8RTB - chains C and A of the 9 polymer chains in the assembly; structure by electron microscopy, 3.83 A resolution.

[Chain C]
Protein: TrwM protein
Organism: Escherichia coli
UniProt: O50329 (O50329_ECOLX); residue numbers follow UniProt; this construct covers 1-104
Sequence (104 residues; row label = number of the first residue in the row):
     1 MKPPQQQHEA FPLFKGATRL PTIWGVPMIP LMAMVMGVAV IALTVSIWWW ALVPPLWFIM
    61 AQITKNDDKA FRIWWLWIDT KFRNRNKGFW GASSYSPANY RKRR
Sequence notes: conflict Trp24 (Leu in O50329), Val26 (Glu in O50329)

[Chain A]
Protein: TrwK protein
Organism: Escherichia coli
UniProt: O50330 (O50330_ECOLX); numbering as in UniProt (aligned over 1-823)
Sequence (823 residues; each row starts with the number of its first residue):
     1 MGAIESRKLL ASETPVGQFI PYSHHVTDTI ISTKNAEYLS VWKIDGRSHQ SASEADVFQW
    61 IRELNNTLRG ISSANLSLWT HIVRRRVYEY PDAEFDNVFC RQLDEKYRES FTGYNLMVND
   121 LYLTVVYRPV SDKVLSFFAK RERETPDQKK HRQESCIKAL EDINRTLGQS FKRYGAELLS
   181 VYEKGGHAFS APLEFLARLV NGEHIPMPIC RDRFSDYMAV NRPMFSKWGE VGELRSLTGL
   241 RRFGMLEIRE YDDATEPGQL NVLLESDYEF VLTHSFSVLS RPAAKEYLQR HQKNLIDARD
   301 VATDQIEEID EALNQLISGH FVMGEHHCTL TVYGETVQQV RDNLAHASAA MLDVAVLPKP
   361 VDLALEAGYW AQLPANWQWR PRPAPITSLN FLSFSPFHNF MSGKPTGNPW GPAVTILKTV
   421 SGTPLYFNFH ASKEEEDATD KRLLGNTMLI GQSSSGKTVL LGFLLAQAQK FKPTIVAFDK
   481 DRGMEISIRA MGGRYLPLKT GEPSGFNPFQ LPPTHANLIF LKQFVKKLAA AGGEVTHRDE
   541 EEIDQAITAM MSDSIDKSLR RLSLLLQFLP NPRSDDMDAR PTVHARLVKW CEGGDYGWLF
   601 DNPTDALDLS THQIYGFDIT EFLDNPEART PVMMYLLYRT ESMIDGRRFM YVFDEFWKPL
   661 QDEYFEDLAK NKQKTIRKQN GIFVFATQEP SDALESNIAK TLIQQCATYI FLANPKADYE
   721 DYTQGFKLTD SEFELVRGLG EFSRRFLIKQ GDQSALAEMN LGKFRTIVDG ETVERDFDDE
   781 LLVLSGTPDN AEIAESIIAE VGDDPAVWLP IFLDRVKAER SDV
Not modelled in the structure: 532-606, 823

[Chain C / chain A interface]
Pairs across the interface (91):
  Pro3(C) - Asn261(A)
  Pro4(C) - Pro257(A)
  Pro4(C) - Asn261(A)
  Gln5(C) - Glu54(A)
  Gln5(C) - Glu256(A)
  Gln5(C) - Pro257(A)
  Gln6(C) - Glu256(A)  hydrogen bond (backbone-side chain)
  Glu9(C) - Glu54(A)
  Glu9(C) - Phe58(A)
  Ala10(C) - Thr255(A)
  Ala10(C) - Glu256(A)
  Phe11(C) - Ala254(A)
  Phe11(C) - Thr255(A)  hydrogen bond (backbone-backbone)
  Phe11(C) - Leu389(A)  hydrophobic
  Pro12(C) - Glu308(A)
  Leu13(C) - Tyr251(A)  hydrophobic
  Leu13(C) - Asp252(A)
  Leu13(C) - Asp253(A)
  Leu13(C) - Ile386(A)  hydrophobic
  Leu13(C) - Asn390(A)
  Phe14(C) - Glu308(A)
  Phe14(C) - Ala312(A)  hydrophobic
  Lys15(C) - His291(A)  hydrogen bond (backbone-side chain)
  Gly16(C) - Tyr287(A)
  Gly16(C) - His291(A)  hydrogen bond (backbone-side chain)
  Ala17(C) - Pro385(A)
  Thr18(C) - Pro385(A)
  Arg19(C) - Arg290(A)
  Pro21(C) - Tyr287(A)
  Pro21(C) - Arg290(A)
  Asp67(C) - Arg249(A)  salt bridge
  Asp67(C) - Arg382(A)  salt bridge
  Lys69(C) - Pro383(A)
  Arg72(C) - Trp377(A)  hydrogen bond (side chain-backbone)
  Arg72(C) - Arg380(A)  hydrogen bond (side chain-backbone)
  Arg72(C) - Pro381(A)
  Arg72(C) - Pro383(A)
  Ile73(C) - Leu363(A)  hydrophobic
  Ile73(C) - Arg382(A)
  Leu76(C) - Glu366(A)
  Leu76(C) - Ala367(A)  hydrophobic
  Leu76(C) - Gln378(A)
  Leu76(C) - Trp379(A)  hydrophobic
  Leu76(C) - Arg380(A)
  Leu76(C) - Pro381(A)  hydrophobic
  Trp77(C) - Trp228(A)  hydrophobic
  Trp77(C) - Leu363(A)
  Trp77(C) - Glu366(A)
  Asp79(C) - Trp379(A)
  Thr80(C) - Phe19(A)
  Thr80(C) - Glu366(A)
  Thr80(C) - Trp379(A)
  Lys81(C) - Ser226(A)
  Lys81(C) - Lys227(A)
  Lys81(C) - Asp362(A)
  Lys81(C) - Leu363(A)  hydrogen bond (side chain-backbone)
  Lys81(C) - Leu365(A)
  Lys81(C) - Glu366(A)  salt bridge
  Asn84(C) - Thr14(A)  hydrogen bond
  Arg85(C) - Ser12(A)
  Asn86(C) - Leu9(A)
  Asn86(C) - Ser12(A)
  Phe89(C) - Leu9(A)  hydrophobic
  Trp90(C) - Glu13(A)  hydrogen bond
  Trp90(C) - Arg222(A)
  Trp90(C) - Met224(A)
  Trp90(C) - Arg235(A)
  Ala92(C) - Met224(A)  hydrophobic
  Ala92(C) - Phe225(A)
  Ser93(C) - Met224(A)
  Ser93(C) - Phe225(A)  hydrogen bond (backbone-backbone)
  Ser94(C) - Glu13(A)
  Ser94(C) - Arg222(A)
  Ser94(C) - Pro223(A)
  Ser94(C) - Met224(A)
  Tyr95(C) - Thr14(A)
  Tyr95(C) - Val16(A)
  Tyr95(C) - Phe19(A)  hydrophobic
  Tyr95(C) - Pro223(A)
  Tyr95(C) - Phe225(A)  hydrophobic
  Ser96(C) - Thr14(A)
  Ser96(C) - Pro15(A)
  Ser96(C) - Val16(A)  hydrogen bond (backbone-backbone)
  Ser96(C) - Arg222(A)
  Pro97(C) - Val16(A)  hydrophobic
  Pro97(C) - Ala219(A)
  Pro97(C) - Arg222(A)
  Asn99(C) - Pro15(A)
  Asn99(C) - Asp216(A)
  Tyr100(C) - Leu10(A)  hydrophobic
  Lys102(C) - Ala11(A)
Interface residues without a listed pair, chain C (45 interface residues in all): Met1, Gln7, Leu20, Asn66, Lys87, Ala98
Interface residues without a listed pair, chain A (66 interface residues in all): His49, Val57, Ile61, Arg62, Val220, Asn221, Gly229, Gly258, Glu265, Asn294, Ile309, Ala364, Trp370, Ala384, Thr387

[Summary]
45 residues of chain C face 66 of chain A across their interface, with 11 hydrogen bonds and 3 salt bridges.
Polar contacts include Asp67(C)-Arg249(A), Asp67(C)-Arg382(A) and Lys81(C)-Glu366(A).
Chain C is TrwM protein and chain A is TrwK protein, both from Escherichia coli; the structure, Extended inner
membrane complex (IMC) protomer structure (TrwM/VirB3-TrwK/VirB4-TrwI/VirB6-TrwG/VirB8-TrwE/VirB10) from the
fully-assembled R388 type IV secretion system, was determined by electron microscopy together with 8RT4, 8RT5,
8RT6, 8RT7, 8RT8, 8RT9, 8RTA and 8RTD from the same study.
